Entry 2TIO (X-ray diffraction, 1.93 A resolution); this record covers chain A.

# Chain A
Molecule: Protein (beta-TRYPSIN)
From: Bos taurus
Notes: EC 3.4.21.4
Reference sequence: P00760 (TRY1_BOVIN); the construct lacks a stretch of the UniProt sequence and is renumbered around it, so the offset changes along the chain: 16-34 = UniProt 21-39; 37-67 = UniProt 40-70; 69-125 = UniProt 71-127; 127-130 = UniProt 128-131; 5 more segments
Chain sequence (223 residues; row label = number of the first residue in the row; note: 10 numbers in that range are skipped by the numbering (no residue carries them; nothing is unmodelled there)):
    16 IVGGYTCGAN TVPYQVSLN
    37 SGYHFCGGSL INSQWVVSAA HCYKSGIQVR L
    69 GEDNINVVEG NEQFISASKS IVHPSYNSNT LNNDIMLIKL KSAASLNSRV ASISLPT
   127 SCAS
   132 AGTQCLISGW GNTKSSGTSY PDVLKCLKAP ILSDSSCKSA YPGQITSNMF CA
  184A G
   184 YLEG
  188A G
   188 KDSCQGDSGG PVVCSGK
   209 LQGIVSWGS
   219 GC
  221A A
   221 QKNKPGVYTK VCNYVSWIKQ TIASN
Cystine bridges: Cys22-Cys157, Cys42-Cys58, Cys128-Cys232, Cys136-Cys201, Cys168-Cys182, Cys191-Cys220
Ion coordination: Ca2+: Glu70, Asn72, Val75, Glu80
Residues lining bound ligands: benzamidine (BEN): Asp189, Ser190, Cys191, Gln192, Ser195, Val213, Ser214, Trp215, Gly216, Ser217, Gly219, Cys220, Gly226, Tyr228

# In short
Ligands of chain A: benzamidine. Glu70, Asn72, Val75 and Glu80 coordinate Ca2+.
Chain A is Protein (beta-TRYPSIN) (Bos taurus); the structure, Low packing density form of bovine beta-trypsin
in cyclohexane, was determined by X-ray diffraction, deposited together with 1TIO.
